PDB entry 6BCQ | electron microscopy, 3.25 A resolution | chains A and C of the 4 polymer chains in the assembly

Chain A (and C):
Molecule: Transient receptor potential cation channel subfamily M member 4
Organism: Mus musculus
Notes: chain C of this document is another copy of the same molecule, construct and numbering; everything in this record applies to it too
Reference sequence: Q7TN37 (TRPM4_MOUSE); residues 1-1213 here = UniProt positions 1-1213
Amino-acid sequence (1254 residues; numbered 1 to 1254; the number before each row is that of its first residue):
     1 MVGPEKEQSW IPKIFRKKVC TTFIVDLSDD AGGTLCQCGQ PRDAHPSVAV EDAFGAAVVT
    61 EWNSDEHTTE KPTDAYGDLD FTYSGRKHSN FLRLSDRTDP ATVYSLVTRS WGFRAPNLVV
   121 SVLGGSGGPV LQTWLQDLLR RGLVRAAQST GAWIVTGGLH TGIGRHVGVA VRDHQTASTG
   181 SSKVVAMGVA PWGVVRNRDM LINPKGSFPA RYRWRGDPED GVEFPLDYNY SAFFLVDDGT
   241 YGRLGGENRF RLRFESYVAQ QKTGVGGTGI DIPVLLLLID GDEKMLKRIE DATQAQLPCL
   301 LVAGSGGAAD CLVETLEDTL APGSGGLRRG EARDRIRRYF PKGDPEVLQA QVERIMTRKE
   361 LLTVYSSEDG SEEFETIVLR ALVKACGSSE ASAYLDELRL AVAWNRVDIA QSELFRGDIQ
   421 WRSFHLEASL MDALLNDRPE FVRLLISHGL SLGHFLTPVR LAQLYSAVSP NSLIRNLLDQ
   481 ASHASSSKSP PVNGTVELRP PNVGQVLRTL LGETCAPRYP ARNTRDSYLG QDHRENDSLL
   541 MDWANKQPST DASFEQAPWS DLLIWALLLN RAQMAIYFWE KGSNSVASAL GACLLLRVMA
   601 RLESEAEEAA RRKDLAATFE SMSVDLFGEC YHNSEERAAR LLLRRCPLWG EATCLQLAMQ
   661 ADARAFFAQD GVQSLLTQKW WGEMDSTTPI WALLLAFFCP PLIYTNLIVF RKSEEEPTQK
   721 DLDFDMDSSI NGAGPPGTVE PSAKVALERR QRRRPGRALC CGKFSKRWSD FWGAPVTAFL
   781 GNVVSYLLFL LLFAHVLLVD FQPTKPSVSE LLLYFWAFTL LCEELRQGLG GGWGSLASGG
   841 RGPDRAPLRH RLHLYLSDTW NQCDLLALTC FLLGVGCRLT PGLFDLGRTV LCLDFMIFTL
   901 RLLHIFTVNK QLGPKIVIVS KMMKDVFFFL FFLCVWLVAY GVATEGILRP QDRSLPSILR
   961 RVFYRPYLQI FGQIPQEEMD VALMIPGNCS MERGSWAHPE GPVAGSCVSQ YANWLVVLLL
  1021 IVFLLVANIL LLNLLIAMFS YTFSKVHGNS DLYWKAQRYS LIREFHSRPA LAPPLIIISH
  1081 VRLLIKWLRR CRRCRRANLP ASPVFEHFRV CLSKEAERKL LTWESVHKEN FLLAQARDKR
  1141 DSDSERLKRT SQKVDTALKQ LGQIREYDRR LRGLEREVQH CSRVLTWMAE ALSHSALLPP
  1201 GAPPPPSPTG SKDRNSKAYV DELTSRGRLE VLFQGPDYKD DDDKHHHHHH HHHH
Disordered / not traced: 1-11, 25-67, 318-330, 485-500, 520-556, 713-764, 831-847, 1091-1111, 1194-1254
Differences from the reference sequence: expression tag (1214-1254)
Disulfide bonds: C989-C1007
Residues lining bound ligands:
  - ATP (adenosine-5'-triphosphate), molecule 1: H160, R172, W214, R215, P225, L226, D227, Y228
  - ATP, molecule 2: Q420, W421, R422, S423, H448, G449
What the authors report for this chain:
  - mutagenesis - Y228A: decreased catalytic activity on ATP
  - specificity-determining residues: Q973

How chain A and chain C interact:
Pairs across the interface (94):
  R416(A) - T133(C)
  R416(A) - Q136(C)
  G417(A) - T133(C)
  G417(A) - Q136(C)
  D418(A) - T133(C)
  Q420(A) - V130(C)
  Q420(A) - R165(C)
  S423(A) - R215(C)  hydrogen bond
  H448(A) - R172(C)
  G449(A) - R172(C)
  G449(A) - Y228(C)
  S451(A) - Y83(C)  hydrogen bond (side chain-backbone)
  S451(A) - W214(C)
  H632(A) - A606(C)
  N633(A) - E605(C)  hydrogen bond
  N633(A) - E607(C)
  L798(A) - V942(C)  hydrophobic
  L798(A) - E945(C)
  L798(A) - G946(C)
  V799(A) - R953(C)
  D885(A) - Y1011(C)
  R888(A) - G946(C)  hydrogen bond (side chain-backbone)
  R888(A) - I947(C)  hydrogen bond (side chain-backbone)
  R888(A) - R949(C)
  T889(A) - Y1011(C)
  T889(A) - L1015(C)
  C892(A) - A943(C)
  C892(A) - G946(C)
  C892(A) - I947(C)  hydrophobic
  L893(A) - L1015(C)  hydrophobic
  F895(A) - V938(C)  hydrophobic
  F895(A) - V942(C)  hydrophobic
  M896(A) - A939(C)
  M896(A) - A943(C)  hydrophobic
  M896(A) - L1019(C)  hydrophobic
  T899(A) - V935(C)
  T899(A) - A939(C)
  L900(A) - W936(C)  hydrophobic
  L903(A) - F931(C)  hydrophobic
  L903(A) - F932(C)  hydrophobic
  F906(A) - F931(C)  hydrophobic
  Q911(A) - K924(C)
  L912(A) - F928(C)  hydrophobic
  L912(A) - F931(C)  hydrophobic
  K915(A) - K924(C)  hydrogen bond (side chain-backbone)
  K915(A) - D925(C)  salt bridge
  K915(A) - F928(C)
  I916(A) - F928(C)  hydrophobic
  I916(A) - F931(C)  hydrophobic
  V919(A) - F928(C)  hydrophobic
  V919(A) - F932(C)  hydrophobic
  V919(A) - L1034(C)  hydrophobic
  M922(A) - L1034(C)  hydrophobic
  V926(A) - L1030(C)  hydrophobic
  F929(A) - I1029(C)  hydrophobic
  R960(A) - D980(C)  salt bridge
  R960(A) - A982(C)
  Y964(A) - V1017(C)  hydrophobic
  Y964(A) - I1021(C)  hydrophobic
  Y967(A) - I1021(C)  hydrogen bond (side chain-backbone)
  Y967(A) - L1025(C)
  L968(A) - Q976(C)
  L968(A) - L1024(C)  hydrophobic
  F971(A) - L1024(C)
  F971(A) - N1028(C)
  Q973(A) - G972(C)  hydrogen bond (side chain-backbone)
  Q973(A) - I974(C)
  P1002(A) - A982(C)
  P1002(A) - L983(C)  hydrophobic
  V1003(A) - L983(C)  hydrophobic
  L1035(A) - I1029(C)  hydrophobic
  L1035(A) - N1033(C)
  I1036(A) - N1033(C)
  I1036(A) - I1036(C)  hydrophobic
  F1039(A) - N1033(C)
  F1039(A) - L1034(C)
  F1039(A) - A1037(C)
  F1043(A) - M1038(C)  hydrophobic
  F1043(A) - Y1041(C)  hydrophobic
  H1047(A) - Y1041(C)
  L1133(A) - S181(C)
  D1143(A) - S1144(C)
  D1143(A) - L1147(C)
  R1146(A) - L1147(C)
  R1146(A) - K1148(C)
  T1150(A) - S1151(C)
  K1153(A) - S1151(C)
  K1153(A) - V1154(C)
  K1153(A) - L1158(C)
  V1154(A) - V1154(C)  hydrophobic
  A1157(A) - L1158(C)  hydrophobic
  A1157(A) - L1161(C)  hydrophobic
  L1161(A) - L1161(C)  hydrophobic
  V1178(A) - Q1179(C)
Other interface residues (no listed pair), chain A (69 interface residues in all): E427, S447, G453, H454, A794, F884, L886, L902, M923, L930, S1040, R1137, L1147, T1156, Q1160, L1185
Other interface residues (no listed pair), chain C (69 interface residues in all): P129, T176, T179, F927, I958, L1020, S1040, D1155, R1165, T1186

Overview:
Chain A and chain C each contribute 69 residues to their interface; the contacts include 8 hydrogen bonds and
2 salt bridges. Polar pairs include K915(A)-D925(C), R960(A)-D980(C) and S423(A)-R215(C). Ligands of chain A:
ATP. The paper reports that Y228A of chain A reduces catalytic activity on ATP; the specificity determinant
Q973(A).
Both chains are Transient receptor potential cation channel subfamily M member 4 (Mus musculus). Entry 6BCQ
(cryo-EM structure of TRPM4 in ATP bound state with long coiled coil at 3.3 angstrom resolution) was
determined by electron microscopy together with 6BCJ, 6BCL and 6BCO from the same study.
